PDB entry 3W8J | X-ray diffraction, 2.10 A resolution | chains A and C

# Chain A
Name: Protein disulfide-isomerase A6
From: Homo sapiens
Notes: EC 5.3.4.1; fragment: P5 a0
UniProtKB: Q15084 (PDIA6_HUMAN); residues 20-140 here = UniProt positions 20-140
Sequence (142 residues; each row starts with the number of its first residue; numbers below 1 keep their minus sign (Met-1 is residue -1)):
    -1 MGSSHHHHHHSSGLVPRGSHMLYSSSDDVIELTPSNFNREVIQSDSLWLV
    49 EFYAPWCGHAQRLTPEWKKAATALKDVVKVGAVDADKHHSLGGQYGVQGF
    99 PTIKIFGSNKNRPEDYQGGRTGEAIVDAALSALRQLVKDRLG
Disordered / not traced: -1 to 19
Differences from the reference sequence: expression tag (-1 to 19); engineered mutation Ala58 (Cys in Q15084)
Metal / ion sites: K+ site 1: Tyr21, Glu49, Ala58, Thr62; K+ site 2: Ser22, Asp25, Val27
Swiss-Prot annotation at these positions:
  - active site: Cys55 (Nucleophile)
  - site: Gly56 (Contributes to redox potential value), His57 (Contributes to redox potential value), Arg118 (Lowers pKa of C-terminal Cys of first active site)
  - modified residue: Ser129 (Phosphoserine)

# Chain C
Name: C-terminal peptide from Peroxiredoxin-4
Notes: EC 1.11.1.15
UniProtKB: O08807 (PRDX4_MOUSE); residues -2 to 17 here correspond to UniProt positions 244-263 (UniProt number = residue number + 246)
Sequence (20 residues; numbered -2 to 17; the number before each row is that of its first residue; numbers below 1 keep their minus sign (His-2 is residue -2)):
    -2 HGEVCPAGWKPGSETIIPDP
Disordered / not traced: -2 to -1, 6-17
What the authors report for this chain:
  - conformationally variable residues (side-chain flip): Cys2

# Interface between chain A and chain C
Inter-chain disulfides: Cys55(A)-Cys2(C)
Contacting residue pairs (18):
  Trp54(A) with Cys2(C), hydrophobic; Pro3(C)
  Cys55(A) with Cys2(C), disulfide
  Gly56(A) with Cys2(C)
  His57(A) with Glu0(C); Val1(C); Cys2(C)
  Gln96(A) with Pro3(C); Ala4(C), hydrogen bond (backbone-backbone)
  Gly97(A) with Val1(C); Cys2(C)
  Phe98(A) with Val1(C); Cys2(C), hydrogen bond (backbone-backbone); Ala4(C), hydrophobic
  Pro99(A) with Val1(C)
  Gln115(A) with Glu0(C)
  Arg118(A) with Glu0(C), salt bridge; Val1(C)
Other interface residues (no listed pair), chain A (11 interface residues in all): Val95
The authors on this interface:
  - specific contacts: Cys55(A)-Cys2(C) (covalent link)
  - interface residues, chain A: Cys55(A)
  - interface residues, chain C: Glu0(C), Cys2(C)

# In short
The interface between chain A and chain C involves 11 residues on one side and 5 on the other; the contacts
include 1 disulfide bond, 2 hydrogen bonds and 1 salt bridge. Polar pairs include Arg118(A)-Glu0(C),
Gln96(A)-Ala4(C) and Phe98(A)-Cys2(C). The authors report a contact between Cys55(A) and Cys2(C). The paper
reports interface residues Cys55(A) and Glu0(C) among others; conformational variability at Cys2(C).
Here chain A is Protein disulfide-isomerase A6 (Homo sapiens) and chain C is C-terminal peptide from
Peroxiredoxin-4. Entry 3W8J (Crystal structure of P5 a0 in a complex with Prx4 c-term) was determined by X-ray
diffraction, deposited together with 3VWU, 3VWV and 3VWW.
